PDB entry 7LGH | electron microscopy, 8.90 A resolution (very low resolution: no residue pairs are listed; an interface is given only as per-side residue counts) | chains I and S of the 22 polymer chains in the assembly

# Chain I (and S)
Molecule: Capsid protein
Source organism: Escherichia phage Qbeta
Notes: chain S of this document is another copy of the same molecule, construct and numbering; everything in this record applies to it too
UniProt: P03615 (CAPSD_BPQBE); residues 0-132 here correspond to UniProt positions 1-133 (UniProt number = residue number + 1)
Chain sequence (133 residues; row label = number of the first residue in the row; numbering starts at 0):
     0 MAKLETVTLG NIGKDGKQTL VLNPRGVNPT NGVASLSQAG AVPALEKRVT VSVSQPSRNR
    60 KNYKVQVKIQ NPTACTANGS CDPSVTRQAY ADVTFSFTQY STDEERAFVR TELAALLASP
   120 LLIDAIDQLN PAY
Unresolved in the structure: 0
Swiss-Prot annotation at these positions:
  - site: Tyr89 (RNA-binding)

# How chain I and chain S interact
At this resolution (9 A) residue pairs are not listed: 71 residues of chain I and 70 of chain S lie at the interface.

# Summary
The interface between chain I and chain S involves 71 residues on one side and 70 on the other.
Both chains are Capsid protein (Escherichia phage Qbeta). Entry 7LGH (Asymmetric unit for phage Qbeta small
prolate particle) was determined by electron microscopy together with 7LGE, 7LGF, 7LGG and 7LHD from the same
study.
